8VRL - chains X and A of the 32 polymer chains in the assembly; structure by electron microscopy, 3.33 A resolution.

[Chain X]
Name: 50S ribosomal protein L27
Organism: Mycolicibacterium smegmatis MC2 155
UniProt: A0R150 (RL27_MYCS2); numbering as in UniProt (aligned over 1-88)
Amino-acid sequence (88 residues; numbered 1 to 88; the number before each row is that of its first residue):
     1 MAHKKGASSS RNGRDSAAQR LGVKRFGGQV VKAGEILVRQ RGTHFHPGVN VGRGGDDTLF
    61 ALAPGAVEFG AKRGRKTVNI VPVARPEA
Disordered / not traced: 1-7, 87-88

[Chain A]
Molecule: 23S ribosomal RNA
Organism: Mycolicibacterium smegmatis MC2 155
Sequence (3120 nucleotides; numbered 1 to 3120; the number before each row is that of its first residue):
     1 UAAGUGUUUA AGGGCGCAUG GUGGAUGCCU UGGCACUGGG AGCCGAUGAA GGACGUAGGA
    61 GGCUGCGAUA AGCCUCGGGG AGCUGUCAAC CGAGCGUUGA UCCGAGGAUG UCCGAAUGGG
   121 GAAACCCGGC ACGAGUGAUG UCGUGUCACC AGGCGCUGAA UAUAUAGGCG UCUGGGGGGA
   181 ACGCGGGGAA GUGAAACAUC UCAGUACCCG UAGGAAGAGA AAACAAAAUG UGAUUCCGUG
   241 AGUAGUGGCG AGCGAAAGCG GAGGAUGGCU AAACCGUAUG CAUGUGAUAC CGGGUAGGGG
   301 UUGUGUGUGC GGGGUUGUGG GACCUAUCUU UCCGGCUCUA CCUGGCUGGA GGGCAGUGAG
   361 AAAAUGUUGU GGUUAGCGGA AAUGGCUUGG GAUGGCCUGC CGUAGACGGU GAGAGCCCGG
   421 UACGUGAAAA CCCGACGUCU GUCUUGAUGG UGUUCCCGAG UAGCAGCGGG CCCGUGGAAU
   481 CUGCUGUGAA UCUGCCGGGA CCACCCGGUA AGCCUGAAUA CUUCCCAGUG ACCGAUAGCG
   541 GAUUAGUACC GUGAGGGAAU GGUGAAAAGU ACCCCGGGAG GGGAGUGAAA GAGUACCUGA
   601 AACCGUGCGC UUACAAUCCG UCAGAGCCCU CGACGUGUCG UGGGGUGAUG GCGUGCCUUU
   661 UGAAGAAUGA GCCUGCGAGU CAGGGACAUG UCGCGAGGUU AACCCGGGUG GGGUAGCCGC
   721 AGCGAAAGCG AGUCUGAAUA GGGCGUAUCC ACACAAGAGU GUGUGGUGUA GUGGUGUGUU
   781 CUGGACCCGA AGCGGAGUGA UCUACCCAUG GCCAGGGUGA AGCGCGGGUA AGACCGCGUG
   841 GAGGCCCGAA CCCACUUAGG UUGAAGACUG AGGGGAUGAG CUGUGGGUAG GGGUGAAAGG
   901 CCAAUCAAAC UCCGUGAUAG CUGGUUCUCC CCGAAAUGCA UUUAGGUGCA GCGUCGCAUG
   961 UUUCUUGCCG GAGGUAGAGC UACUGGAUGG CCGAUGGGCC CCACAGGGUU ACUGACGUCA
  1021 GCCAAACUCC GAAUGCCGGU AAGUCCAAGA GUGCGGCAGU GAGACGGCGG GGGAUAAGCU
  1081 CCGUGCGUCG AGAGGGAAAC AGCCCAGAUC GCCGGCUAAG GCCCCUAAGC GUGUGCUAAG
  1141 UGGAAAAGGA UGUGCAGUCG CGAAGACAAC CAGGAGGUUG GCUUAGAAGC AGCCACCCUU
  1201 GAAAGAGUGC GUAAUAGCUC ACUGGUCAAG UGAUUGUGCG CCGAUAAUGU AGCGGGGCUC
  1261 AAGCACACCG CCGAAGCCGC GGCAGCCAAC GUGUUGGCUG GGUAGGGGAG CGUCCUGCAU
  1321 CCGGUGAAGC CGCCGAGUGA UCGAGUGGUG GAGGGUGUGG GAGUGAGAAU GCAGGCAUGA
  1381 GUAGCGAUUA GGCAAGUGAG AACCUUGCCC GCCGAAAGAC CAAGGGUUCC UGGGCCAGGC
  1441 CAGUCCGCCC AGGGUGAGUC GGGACCUAAG GCGAGGCCGA CAGGCGUAGU CGAUGGACAA
  1501 CGGGUUGAUA UUCCCGUACC CGUGUAUGUG CGUCCAUGAU GAAUCAGCGG UACUAACCAU
  1561 CCAAAACCAC CGUGACCGCA CCUUUCGGGG UGUGGCGUUG GUGGGGCUGC AUGGGACCUU
  1621 CGUUGGUAGU AGUCAAGCGA UGGGGUGACG CAGGAAGGUA GCCGUACCGG UCAGUGGUAA
  1681 UACCGGGGUA AGCCUGUAGG GAGUCAGAUA GGUAAAUCCG UCUGGCAUAU AUCCUGAGAG
  1741 GUGAUGCAUA GCCGAGUGAG GCGAAUUCGG UGAUCCUAUG CUGCCGAGAA AAGCCUCUAG
  1801 CGAGGACAUA CACGGCCCGU ACCCCAAACC AACACAGGUG GUCAGGUAGA GAAUACUAAG
  1861 GCGUACGAGU GAACUAUGGU UAAGGAACUC GGCAAAAUGC CCCCGUAACU UCGGGAGAAG
  1921 GGGGACCCAC AUGGCGUGUA AGCCUUUACG GCCCAAGCGU GAGUGGGUGG CACAAACCAG
  1981 UGAGAAGCGA CUGUUUACUA AAAACACAGG UCCGUGCGAA GUCGCAAGAC GAUGUAUACG
  2041 GACUGACGCC UGCCCGGUGC UGGAAGGUUA AGAGGACCCG UUAACUCCCU UUGGGGGUGA
  2101 AGCGGAGAAU UUAAGCCCCA GUAAACGGCG GUGGUAACUA UAACCAUCCU AAGGUAGCGA
  2161 AAUUCCUUGU CGGGUAAGUU CCGACCUGCA CGAAUGGCGU AACGACUUCU CAACUGUCUC
  2221 AACCAUAGAC UCGGCGAAAU UGCACUACGA GUAAAGAUGC UCGUUACGCG CGGCAGGACG
  2281 AAAAGACCCC GGGACCUUCA CUACAACUUG GUAUUGGUGC UCGAUACGGU UUGUGUAGGA
  2341 UAGGUGGGAG ACUGUGAAGC UCACACGCCA GUGUGGGUGG AGUCGUUGUU GAAAUACCAC
  2401 UCUGAUCGUA UUGGGCCUCU AACCUCGGAC CGUAUAUCCG GUUCAGGGAC AGUGCCUGGU
  2461 GGGUAGUUUA ACUGGGGCGG UUGCCUCCUA AAAUGUAACG GAGGCGCCCA AAGGUUCCCU
  2521 CAACCUGGAC GGCAAUCAGG UGUUGAGUGU AAGUGCACAA GGGAGCUUGA CUGCGAGACG
  2581 GACAUGUCGA GCAGGGACGA AAGUCGGGAC UAGUGAUCCG GCACCUCUGA GUGGAAGGGG
  2641 UGUCGCUCAA CGGAUAAAAG GUACCCCGGG GAUAACAGGC UGAUCUUCCC CAAGAGUCCA
  2701 UAUCGACGGG AUGGUUUGGC ACCUCGAUGU CGGCUCGUCG CAUCCUGGGG CUGGAGCAGG
  2761 UCCCAAGGGU UGGGCUGUUC GCCCAUUAAA GCGGCACGCG AGCUGGGUUU AGAACGUCGU
  2821 GAGACAGUUC GGUCUCUAUC CGCCGCGCGC GUCAGAAGCU UGAGGAAACC UGUCCCUAGU
  2881 ACGAGAGGAC CGGGACGGAC GAACCUCUGG UAUACCAGUU GUCCCACCAG GGGCACGGCU
  2941 GGAUAGCCAC GUUCGGACAG GAUAACCGCU GAAAGCAUCU AAGCGGGAAA CCUCUUCCAA
  3001 GACCAGGCUU CUCACCCUCU AGGAGGGAUA AGGCCCCCCG CAGACCACGG GAUUGAUAGA
  3061 CCAGACCUGG AAGCCUAGUA AUAGGUGCAG GGAACUGGCA CUAACCGGCC GAAAACUUAC
Disordered / not traced: 1
Residues lining bound ligands: chloramphenicol (CLM): G2285, A2286, A2675, C2676, A2727, U2728, G2729, U2730

[Chain X / chain A interface]
Contacting residue pairs - 87 pairs, chain X then chain A:
  Ser9(X) - G2479(A)  hydrogen bond to the base
  Ser9(X) - C2499(A)  base contact
  Ser10(X) - G2501(A)  phosphate contact
  Asn12(X) - G2501(A)  phosphate contact
  Asn12(X) - A2502(A)  hydrogen bond to the phosphate
  Arg14(X) - A2502(A)  hydrogen bond to the base
  Arg14(X) - G2503(A)  hydrogen bond to the base
  Arg14(X) - G2504(A)  base contact
  Asp15(X) - U2486(A)  base contact
  Asp15(X) - C2487(A)  hydrogen bond to the base
  Asp15(X) - C2488(A)  base contact
  Ser16(X) - C2485(A)  base contact
  Ser16(X) - U2486(A)  hydrogen bond to the phosphate
  Ala17(X) - C2485(A)  hydrogen bond to the phosphate
  Ala17(X) - U2486(A)  phosphate contact
  Ala18(X) - G2495(A)  phosphate contact
  Ala18(X) - U2496(A)  phosphate contact
  Gln19(X) - C2485(A)  hydrogen bond to the phosphate
  Gln19(X) - U2486(A)  phosphate contact
  Gln19(X) - G2495(A)  phosphate contact
  Arg20(X) - U2494(A)  sugar contact
  Arg20(X) - G2495(A)  sugar contact
  Arg20(X) - G2580(A)  hydrogen bond to the phosphate
  Arg20(X) - G2581(A)  salt bridge to the phosphate
  Leu21(X) - U2494(A)  sugar contact
  Val23(X) - A972(A)  sugar contact
  Lys24(X) - C2579(A)  phosphate contact
  Lys24(X) - G2580(A)  salt bridge to the phosphate
  Arg25(X) - A2578(A)  phosphate contact
  Arg25(X) - C2579(A)  salt bridge to the phosphate
  Phe26(X) - A972(A)  base contact
  Phe26(X) - C1037(A)  sugar contact
  Gly27(X) - G970(A)  hydrogen bond to the base
  Gly27(X) - G971(A)  sugar contact
  Gln29(X) - C1037(A)  hydrogen bond to the sugar
  Gln29(X) - G1038(A)  sugar contact
  Val31(X) - G759(A)  base contact
  Lys32(X) - G759(A)  hydrogen bond to the sugar
  Lys32(X) - G2577(A)  phosphate contact
  Lys32(X) - A2578(A)  salt bridge to the phosphate
  Ala33(X) - A758(A)  base contact
  Ala33(X) - G759(A)  hydrogen bond to the base
  Ala33(X) - A2576(A)  base contact
  Ala33(X) - G2577(A)  hydrogen bond to the sugar
  Gly34(X) - A2576(A)  base contact
  Gly34(X) - G2577(A)  hydrogen bond to the base
  Glu35(X) - G2577(A)  sugar contact
  Glu35(X) - A2578(A)  sugar contact
  Ile36(X) - A2578(A)  hydrogen bond to the sugar
  Ile36(X) - C2579(A)  sugar contact
  Ile36(X) - C2588(A)  base contact
  Arg39(X) - C2579(A)  sugar contact
  Arg39(X) - U2587(A)  hydrogen bond to the sugar
  Arg39(X) - C2588(A)  sugar contact
  Arg41(X) - G2553(A)  base contact
  Arg41(X) - U2554(A)  base contact
  Arg41(X) - C2610(A)  hydrogen bond to the sugar
  Arg41(X) - U2611(A)  hydrogen bond to the sugar
  Gly42(X) - U2554(A)  hydrogen bond to the base
  Thr43(X) - G2555(A)  phosphate contact
  Thr43(X) - C2556(A)  phosphate contact
  Thr43(X) - A2560(A)  base contact
  His44(X) - G973(A)  salt bridge to the phosphate
  His44(X) - G2555(A)  salt bridge to the phosphate
  Phe45(X) - A972(A)  phosphate contact
  His46(X) - C2556(A)  salt bridge to the phosphate
  Arg53(X) - A2560(A)  base contact
  Gly54(X) - C2588(A)  phosphate contact
  Gly54(X) - G2589(A)  phosphate contact
  Gly55(X) - C2588(A)  hydrogen bond to the phosphate
  Gly55(X) - G2589(A)  hydrogen bond to the phosphate
  Gly55(X) - C2610(A)  sugar contact
  Asp56(X) - U2587(A)  hydrogen bond to the sugar
  Asp56(X) - C2588(A)  sugar contact
  Asp56(X) - C2610(A)  phosphate contact
  Asp57(X) - C2610(A)  sugar contact
  Thr58(X) - C2588(A)  hydrogen bond to the sugar
  Phe60(X) - G2589(A)  sugar contact
  Leu62(X) - A758(A)  hydrogen bond to the base
  Leu62(X) - A2590(A)  sugar contact
  Pro64(X) - A758(A)  phosphate contact
  Pro64(X) - G759(A)  base contact
  Phe69(X) - A972(A)  phosphate contact
  Arg73(X) - C2558(A)  base contact
  Arg75(X) - A2557(A)  salt bridge to the phosphate
  Arg75(X) - C2558(A)  hydrogen bond to the base
  Arg85(X) - G757(A)  sugar contact
Interface residues without a listed pair, chain X (46 interface residues in all): Gly28, Ala63, Lys76
Interface residues without a listed pair, chain A (43 interface residues in all): G2480, A2493

[Overview]
Chain X and chain A form an interface of 46 and 43 residues respectively, with 26 hydrogen bonds and 8 salt
bridges. Among the polar pairs are Ser9(X)-G2479(A), Arg14(X)-A2502(A) and Arg14(X)-G2503(A). Chain A binds
chloramphenicol.
Chain X is 50S ribosomal protein L27 and chain A is 23S ribosomal RNA, both from Mycolicibacterium smegmatis
MC2 155; the structure, Structure of Mycobacterium smegmatis 50S ribosomal subunit bound to HflX and
chloramphenicol:50S-HflX-A-Clm, was determined by electron microscopy together with 8VIO, 8VK0, 8VK7, 8VKI,
8VKW, 8VPK, 8VR4 and 8VR8 from the same study.
